7UIZ - chains E and F of the 14 polymer chains in the assembly; structure by electron microscopy, 3.24 A resolution.

Chain E (and F):
Name: ATP-dependent Clp protease ATP-binding subunit ClpA
From: Escherichia coli
Notes: chain F of this document is another copy of the same molecule, construct and numbering; everything in this record applies to it too
UniProtKB: A0A836NDF2 (A0A836NDF2_ECOLX); residues 1-758 here = UniProt positions 1-758
Amino-acid sequence (758 residues; numbered 1 to 758; the number before each row is that of its first residue):
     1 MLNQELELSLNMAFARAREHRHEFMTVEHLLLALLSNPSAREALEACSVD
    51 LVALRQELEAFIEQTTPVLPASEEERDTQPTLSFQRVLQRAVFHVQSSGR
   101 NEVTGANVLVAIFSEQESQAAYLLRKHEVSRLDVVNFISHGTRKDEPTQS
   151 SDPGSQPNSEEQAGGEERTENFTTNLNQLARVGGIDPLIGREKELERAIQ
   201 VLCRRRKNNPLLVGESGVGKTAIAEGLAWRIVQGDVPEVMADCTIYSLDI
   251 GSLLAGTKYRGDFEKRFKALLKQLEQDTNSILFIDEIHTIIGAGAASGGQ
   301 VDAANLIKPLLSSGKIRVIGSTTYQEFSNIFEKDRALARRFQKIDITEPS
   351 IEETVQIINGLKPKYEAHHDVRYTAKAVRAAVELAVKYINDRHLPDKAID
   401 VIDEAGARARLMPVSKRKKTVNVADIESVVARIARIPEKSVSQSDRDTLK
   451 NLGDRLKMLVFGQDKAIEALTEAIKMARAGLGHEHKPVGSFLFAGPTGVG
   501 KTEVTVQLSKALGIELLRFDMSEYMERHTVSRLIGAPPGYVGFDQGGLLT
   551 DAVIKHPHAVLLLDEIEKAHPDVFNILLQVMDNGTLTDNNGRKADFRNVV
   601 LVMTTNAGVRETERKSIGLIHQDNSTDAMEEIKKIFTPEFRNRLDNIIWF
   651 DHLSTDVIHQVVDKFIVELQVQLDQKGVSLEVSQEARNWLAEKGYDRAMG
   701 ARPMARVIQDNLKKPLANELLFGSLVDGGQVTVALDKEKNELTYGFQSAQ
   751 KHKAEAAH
Disordered / not traced: 1-168, 749-758 (chain F: 1-169, 749-758)
Differences from the reference sequence: conflict Thr169 (Met in A0A836NDF2)
Small-molecule neighbours:
  - ADP (adenosine-5'-diphosphate), molecule 1: Asp186, Pro187, Leu188, Ile189, Arg191, Glu215, Ser216, Gly217, Val218, Gly219, Lys220, Thr221, Ala222, Glu286, Ile357, Leu361, Ile399
  - ADP, molecule 2: Val460, Phe461, Gln463, Thr497, Gly498, Val499, Gly500, Lys501, Thr502, Glu503, Leu653, Val661, Lys664, Phe665, Ala701, Arg702
  - ATP-gamma-S (AGS; phosphothiophosphoric acid-adenylate ester): Lys207, Ser312, Ala336, Arg339, Arg340

How chain E and chain F interact:
Pairs across the interface - 65 pairs, chain E then chain F:
  Gly184(E) - Arg206(F)  hydrogen bond (backbone-side chain)
  Asp186(E) - Arg205(F)  salt bridge
  Asp186(E) - Arg206(F)  salt bridge
  Ser216(E) - Arg335(F)
  Gly251(E) - Asn305(F)
  Ser252(E) - Lys268(F)  hydrogen bond (backbone-side chain)
  Ser252(E) - Asn305(F)
  Leu254(E) - Asn305(F)
  Ala255(E) - Glu264(F)
  Ala255(E) - Lys268(F)  hydrogen bond (backbone-side chain)
  Ala255(E) - Leu306(F)  hydrophobic
  Gly256(E) - Gly261(F)
  Gly256(E) - Glu264(F)  hydrogen bond (backbone-side chain)
  Lys258(E) - Arg260(F)
  Lys258(E) - Gly261(F)
  Glu286(E) - Arg335(F)  salt bridge
  His288(E) - Arg335(F)
  Thr323(E) - Arg335(F)
  Glu326(E) - Arg335(F)  salt bridge
  Lys364(E) - Arg205(F)
  Tyr365(E) - Arg205(F)
  His368(E) - Cys203(F)
  His368(E) - Arg204(F)
  His368(E) - Arg205(F)
  His369(E) - Cys203(F)
  Asp400(E) - Arg204(F)  salt bridge
  Asp400(E) - Lys207(F)
  Asp403(E) - Arg204(F)  salt bridge
  Asp403(E) - Arg205(F)  hydrogen bond (side chain-backbone)
  Asp403(E) - Arg206(F)
  Glu404(E) - Gln200(F)  hydrogen bond
  Glu404(E) - Val201(F)
  Glu404(E) - Arg204(F)  salt bridge
  Glu404(E) - Gln342(F)
  Ala407(E) - Gln200(F)
  Arg408(E) - Gln200(F)
  Arg410(E) - Pro237(F)
  Arg410(E) - Val239(F)
  Leu411(E) - Glu196(F)
  Leu411(E) - Ile199(F)  hydrophobic
  Leu411(E) - Gln200(F)
  Arg432(E) - Arg197(F)
  Arg432(E) - Gln200(F)
  Glu523(E) - Asn575(F)
  Val541(E) - His528(F)
  Asp544(E) - Pro537(F)
  Gln545(E) - Asn589(F)  hydrogen bond
  Leu669(E) - Leu481(F)  hydrophobic
  Gln672(E) - Gly480(F)  hydrogen bond (side chain-backbone)
  Gln672(E) - Leu481(F)
  Gln672(E) - Gly482(F)  hydrogen bond (side chain-backbone)
  Leu673(E) - Leu481(F)  hydrophobic
  Arg706(E) - Asn642(F)
  Arg706(E) - Asp645(F)  hydrogen bond (side chain-backbone)
  Gln709(E) - Met476(F)
  Lys713(E) - Leu481(F)
  Lys713(E) - Gly482(F)
  Lys714(E) - Met476(F)
  Ala717(E) - Met476(F)  hydrophobic
  Ala717(E) - Ala479(F)
  Asn718(E) - Glu472(F)
  Leu720(E) - Ala479(F)
  Leu721(E) - Ala479(F)  hydrophobic
  Phe722(E) - Arg446(F)
  Phe722(E) - Lys450(F)
Other interface residues (no listed pair), chain E (47 interface residues in all): Phe172, Thr257, Arg266, Asp396, Val429, Leu716
Other interface residues (no listed pair), chain F (40 interface residues in all): Asp262, Lys265, Pro309, Lys475, Arg478, Leu644

Summary:
Chain E and chain F form an interface of 47 and 40 residues respectively, with 10 hydrogen bonds and 7 salt
bridges. Among the polar pairs are Asp186(E)-Arg205(F), Asp186(E)-Arg206(F) and Glu286(E)-Arg335(F). Chain E
binds ATP-gamma-S and ADP.
Chain E and chain F are both ATP-dependent Clp protease ATP-binding subunit ClpA (Escherichia coli); the
structure, ClpAP complex bound to ClpS N-terminal extension, class IIc, was determined by electron microscopy,
deposited together with 7UIV, 7UIW, 7UIX, 7UJ0 and 7UIY.
